Entry 5BTI (X-ray diffraction, 2.50 A resolution); this record covers chains C and E of the 8 polymer chains in the assembly.

Chain C:
Name: DNA gyrase subunit A
Source organism: Mycobacterium tuberculosis (strain ATCC 25618 / H37Rv)
Notes: EC 5.99.1.3; fragment: GyrA 2-500 with IGSG C-terminal tag
Reference sequence: P9WG47 (GYRA_MYCTU); residue numbers follow UniProt; this construct covers 2-500
Sequence (503 residues; numbered 2 to 504; the number before each row is that of its first residue):
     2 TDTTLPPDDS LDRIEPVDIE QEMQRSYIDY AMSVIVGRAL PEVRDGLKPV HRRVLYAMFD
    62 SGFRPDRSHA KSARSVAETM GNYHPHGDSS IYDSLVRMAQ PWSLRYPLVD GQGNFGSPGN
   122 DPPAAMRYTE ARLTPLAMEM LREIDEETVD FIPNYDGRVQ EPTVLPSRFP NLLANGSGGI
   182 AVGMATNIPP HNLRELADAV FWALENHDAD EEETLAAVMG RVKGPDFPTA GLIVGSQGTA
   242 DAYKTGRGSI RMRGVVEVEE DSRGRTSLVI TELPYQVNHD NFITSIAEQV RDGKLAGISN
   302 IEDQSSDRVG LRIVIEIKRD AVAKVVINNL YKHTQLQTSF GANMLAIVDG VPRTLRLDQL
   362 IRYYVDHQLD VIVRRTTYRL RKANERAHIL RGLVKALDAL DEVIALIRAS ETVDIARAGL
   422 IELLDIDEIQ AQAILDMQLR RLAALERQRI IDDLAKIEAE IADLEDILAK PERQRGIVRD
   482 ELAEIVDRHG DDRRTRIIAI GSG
Unresolved in the structure: 2-14, 502-504
Construct notes: engineered mutation Ser90 (Ala in P9WG47); expression tag (501-504)
Modified / non-standard residues: Tyr129 (O-phosphotyrosine; PTR)
Curated features (UniProtKB/Swiss-Prot):
  - active site: Tyr129 (O-(5'-phospho-DNA)-tyrosine intermediate)
  - modified residue: Thr2 (N-acetylthreonine)
  - natural variant: Ser91 (S91P: Confers ciprofloxacin resistance, in clinical isolate), Asp94 (D94A: Confers ciprofloxacin resistance, in clinical isolate; D94G: Confers ciprofloxacin resistance, in clinical isolate; D94H: Confers ciprofloxacin resistance, in clinical isolate ...)
  - mutagenesis: Thr80 (T80A: Slight resistance to fluoroquinolones. Hypersusceptibile, 2- to 14-fold higher sensitivity to fluoroquinolones, 2- to 8-fold more efficient in fluoroquinolone-induced DNA cleavage ...), Gly88 (G88A: Confers fluoroquinolone resistance, IC(50) is 2- to 26-fold higher than wild-type ...), Asp94 (D94G/H: 25- 45-fold increased resistance to fluoroquinolones, 4- to 8-fold reduction in fluoroquinolone-induced DNA cleavage ...)

Chain E:
Molecule: DNA substrate 24-mer GGTCATGAATGACTATGCACGTAA
Source organism: synthetic construct
Sequence (24 nucleotides; row label = number of the first residue in the row):
     1 GGTCATGAAT GACTATGCAC GTAA
Unresolved in the structure: 1-2, 24

Interface between chain C and chain E:
Contacting residue pairs (14; chain C residue first):
  Tyr28(C) - DC18(E)  hydrogen bond to the phosphate
  Arg128(C) - DT10(E)  salt bridge to the phosphate
  Tyr129(C) - DG11(E)  sugar contact
  Ile181(C) - DC18(E)  base contact
  Ile181(C) - DA19(E)  sugar contact
  Ala182(C) - DC18(E)  sugar contact
  Ala182(C) - DA19(E)  sugar contact
  Val183(C) - DC18(E)  phosphate contact
  Gly184(C) - DC18(E)  phosphate contact
  Gly184(C) - DA19(E)  hydrogen bond to the phosphate
  Met185(C) - DA19(E)  sugar contact
  Ala186(C) - DA19(E)  sugar contact
  Arg248(C) - DG21(E)  salt bridge to the phosphate
  Lys333(C) - DA23(E)  phosphate contact
Interface residues without a listed pair, chain C (14 interface residues in all): Pro124, Ala126, Ser250
Interface residues without a listed pair, chain E (8 interface residues in all): DA12, DT22

In short:
14 residues of chain C and 8 residues of chain E are in contact, with 2 hydrogen bonds and 2 salt bridges.
Polar contacts include Tyr28(C)-DC18(E), Gly184(C)-DA19(E) and Arg128(C)-DT10(E). UniProt lists active-site
residue Tyr129(C) and 3 mutagenesis sites on chain C.
Chain C is DNA gyrase subunit A (Mycobacterium tuberculosis (strain ATCC 25618 / H37Rv)) and chain E is DNA
substrate 24-mer GGTCATGAATGACTATGCACGTAA (synthetic construct); the structure, Crystal structure of a
topoisomerase II complex, was determined by X-ray diffraction together with 5BS8, 5BTA, 5BTC, 5BTD, 5BTF,
5BTG, 5BTL and 5BTN from the same study.
